Entry 7ABR (electron microscopy, 3.70 A resolution); this record covers chains B and S of the 7 polymer chains in the assembly.

[Chain B]
Name: Negative regulator of genetic competence ClpC/MecB
Source organism: Bacillus subtilis (strain 168)
Reference sequence: P37571 (CLPC_BACSU); residues 1-810 here = UniProt positions 1-810
Amino-acid sequence (818 residues; numbered 1 to 818; the number before each row is that of its first residue):
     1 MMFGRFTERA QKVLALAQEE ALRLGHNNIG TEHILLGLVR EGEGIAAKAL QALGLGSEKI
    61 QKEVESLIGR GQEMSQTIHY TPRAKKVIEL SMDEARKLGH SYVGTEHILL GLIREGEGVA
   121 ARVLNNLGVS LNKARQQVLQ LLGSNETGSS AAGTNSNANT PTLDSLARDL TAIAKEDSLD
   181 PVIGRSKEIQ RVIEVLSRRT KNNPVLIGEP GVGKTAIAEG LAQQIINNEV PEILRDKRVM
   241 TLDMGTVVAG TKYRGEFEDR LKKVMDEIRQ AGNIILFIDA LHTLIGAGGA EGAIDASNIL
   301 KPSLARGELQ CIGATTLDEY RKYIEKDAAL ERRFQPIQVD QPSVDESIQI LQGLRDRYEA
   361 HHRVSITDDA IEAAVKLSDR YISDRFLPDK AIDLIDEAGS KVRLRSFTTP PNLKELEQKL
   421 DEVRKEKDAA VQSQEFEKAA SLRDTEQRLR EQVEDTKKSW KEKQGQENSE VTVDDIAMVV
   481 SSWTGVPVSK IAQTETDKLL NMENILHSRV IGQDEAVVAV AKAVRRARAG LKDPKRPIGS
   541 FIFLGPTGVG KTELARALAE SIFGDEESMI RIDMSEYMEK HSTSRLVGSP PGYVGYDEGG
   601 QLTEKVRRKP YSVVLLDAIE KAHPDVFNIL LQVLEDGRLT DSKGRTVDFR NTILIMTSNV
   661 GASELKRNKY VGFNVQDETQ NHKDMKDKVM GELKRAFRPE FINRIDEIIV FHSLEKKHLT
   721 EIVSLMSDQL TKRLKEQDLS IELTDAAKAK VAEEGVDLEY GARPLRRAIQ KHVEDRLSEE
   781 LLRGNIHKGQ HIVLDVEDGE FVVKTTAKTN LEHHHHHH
Not modelled in the structure: 1-157, 409-466, 661-678, 808-818
Sequence notes: engineered mutation Ala280 (Glu in P37571), Ala618 (Glu in P37571); expression tag (811-818)
Small-molecule neighbours:
  - ADP (adenosine-5'-diphosphate): Arg509, Val510, Ile511, Pro546, Thr547, Gly548, Val549, Gly550, Lys551, Thr552, Glu553, Asp617, Leu714, Ile722, Met726, Ala762, Arg763, Arg766
  - ATP (adenosine-5'-triphosphate): Asp180, Pro181, Val182, Ile183, Arg185, Pro210, Gly211, Val212, Gly213, Lys214, Thr215, Ala216, Thr316, Ile350, Leu354, Pro388, Ile392
UniProt features mapped onto this chain:
  - binding site (ATP): Gly208 to Thr215, Gly545 to Thr552
What the authors report for this chain:
  - binding site for ATP: Arg332, Arg333, Arg704
  - mutagenesis - E280A/E618A: abolished catalytic activity on ATP (citing earlier work)

[Chain S]
Name: substrate polypeptide
Amino-acid sequence (26 residues; each row starts with the number of its first residue; X marks 26 residues of unknown identity (built as UNK)):
     1 XXXXXXXXXX XXXXXXXXXX XXXXXX

[Interface between chain B and chain S]
Chain B side of the interface, 10 residues: Lys252, Tyr253, Arg254, Gly289, Ala290, Glu291, Gly292, Gly592, Tyr593, Val594

[In short]
Chain B and chain S make no direct contact in this assembly. Chain B binds ATP and ADP. Curated annotation
(UniProt) lists 16 ATP-binding residues on chain B. The paper reports a binding site for ATP at Arg332(B),
Arg333(B) and Arg704(B); E280A/E618A of chain B abolish catalytic activity on ATP.
Chain B is Negative regulator of genetic competence ClpC/MecB (Bacillus subtilis (strain 168)) and chain S is
substrate polypeptide; the structure, Cryo-EM structure of B. subtilis ClpC (DWB mutant) hexamer bound to a
substrate polypeptide, was determined by electron microscopy (same publication as 7AA4).
